4YPR - chains A and C of the 3 polymer chains in the assembly; structure by X-ray diffraction, 2.59 A resolution.

Chain A:
Protein: A/G-specific adenine glycosylase
Organism: Geobacillus stearothermophilus
Notes: EC 3.2.2.-
UniProt: P83847 (P83847_GEOSE); residue numbers follow UniProt; this construct covers 1-366
Sequence (369 residues; each row starts with the number of its first residue; numbers below 1 keep their minus sign (Gly-2 is residue -2)):
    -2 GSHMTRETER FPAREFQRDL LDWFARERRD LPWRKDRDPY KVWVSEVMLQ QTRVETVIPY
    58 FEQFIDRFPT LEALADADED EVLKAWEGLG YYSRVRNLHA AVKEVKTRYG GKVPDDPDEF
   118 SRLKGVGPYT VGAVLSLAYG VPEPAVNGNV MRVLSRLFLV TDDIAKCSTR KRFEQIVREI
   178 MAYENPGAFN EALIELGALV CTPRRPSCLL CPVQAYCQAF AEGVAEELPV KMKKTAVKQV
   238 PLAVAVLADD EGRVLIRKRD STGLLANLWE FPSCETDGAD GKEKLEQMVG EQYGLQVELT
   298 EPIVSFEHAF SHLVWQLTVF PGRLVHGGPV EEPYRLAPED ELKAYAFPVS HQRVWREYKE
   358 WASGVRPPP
Not modelled in the structure: -2 to 5, 361-366
Sequence notes: expression tag (-2 to 0); engineered mutation Cys164 (Pro in P83847)
Bound ions: 4Fe-4S cluster Fe: Cys198, Cys205, Cys208, Cys214
Residues lining bound ligands: 4Fe-4S cluster (SF4): Arg153, Leu154, Val197, Cys198, Pro203, Cys205, Cys208, Val210, Gln211, Cys214, Phe217, Ala222

Chain C:
Molecule: 11-nt DNA strand
Sequence (11 nucleotides; row label = number of the first residue in the row):
    12 TGTCCACGTC T
Not modelled in the structure: 12

Interface between chain A and chain C:
Contacting residue pairs (39; chain A residue first):
  Leu28(A) with DC18(C), base contact
  Arg31(A) with DC18(C), base contact
  Glu43(A) with DC18(C), base contact
  Leu46(A) with DC18(C), sugar contact; DG19(C), phosphate contact
  Gln47(A) with DG19(C), phosphate contact; DT20(C), sugar contact
  Gln48(A) with DA17(C), hydrogen bond to the base; DG19(C), hydrogen bond to the phosphate
  Thr49(A) with DA17(C), sugar contact; DC18(C), sugar contact
  Arg50(A) with DA17(C), phosphate contact; DC18(C), phosphate contact
  Val51(A) with DC18(C), hydrogen bond to the phosphate
  Tyr88(A) with DG19(C), base contact
  Lys121(A) with DC21(C), phosphate contact
  Gly122(A) with DT20(C), sugar contact; DC21(C), hydrogen bond to the phosphate
  Val123(A) with DC21(C), phosphate contact
  Gly124(A) with DT20(C), hydrogen bond to the phosphate
  Pro125(A) with DT20(C), phosphate contact
  Tyr126(A) with DC18(C), hydrogen bond to the base; DG19(C), sugar contact; DT20(C), hydrogen bond to the phosphate
  Thr127(A) with DG19(C), phosphate contact; DT20(C), hydrogen bond to the phosphate
  Asn144(A) with DC18(C), hydrogen bond to the phosphate; DG19(C), hydrogen bond to the phosphate
  Gly145(A) with DA17(C), phosphate contact; DG19(C), phosphate contact
  Asn146(A) with DA17(C), phosphate contact; DC18(C), hydrogen bond to the phosphate
  Arg149(A) with DA17(C), salt bridge to the phosphate
  Glu188(A) with DC18(C), base contact
  Ile191(A) with DC18(C), base contact
  Glu192(A) with DC18(C), hydrogen bond to the base
  Ala195(A) with DC18(C), phosphate contact
  Pro200(A) with DC16(C), sugar contact
  Lys228(A) with DC16(C), phosphate contact
Also at the interface, not in a pair above, chain A (32 interface residues in all): Arg26, Trp30, Asn94, Leu120, Arg167

Overview:
32 residues of chain A face 6 of chain C across their interface; the contacts include 12 hydrogen bonds and 1
salt bridge. Polar contacts include Gln48(A)-DA17(C), Tyr126(A)-DC18(C) and Glu192(A)-DC18(C). Chain A binds
4Fe-4S cluster.
Chain A is A/G-specific adenine glycosylase (Geobacillus stearothermophilus) and chain C is an 11-nt DNA
strand; the structure, Crystal Structure of D144N MutY bound to its anti-substrate, was determined by X-ray
diffraction, deposited together with 4YOQ and 4YPH.
